Entry 6TZ1 (electron microscopy, 3.40 A resolution); this record covers chains A and T of the 5 polymer chains in the assembly.

[Chain A]
Molecule: RNA-dependent RNA Polymerase
Organism: Bombyx mori cytoplasmic polyhedrosis virus
Notes: EC 2.7.7.48
UniProtKB: Q993A4 (Q993A4_CPVBM); numbering as in UniProt (aligned over 1-1225)
Sequence (1225 residues; each row starts with the number of its first residue):
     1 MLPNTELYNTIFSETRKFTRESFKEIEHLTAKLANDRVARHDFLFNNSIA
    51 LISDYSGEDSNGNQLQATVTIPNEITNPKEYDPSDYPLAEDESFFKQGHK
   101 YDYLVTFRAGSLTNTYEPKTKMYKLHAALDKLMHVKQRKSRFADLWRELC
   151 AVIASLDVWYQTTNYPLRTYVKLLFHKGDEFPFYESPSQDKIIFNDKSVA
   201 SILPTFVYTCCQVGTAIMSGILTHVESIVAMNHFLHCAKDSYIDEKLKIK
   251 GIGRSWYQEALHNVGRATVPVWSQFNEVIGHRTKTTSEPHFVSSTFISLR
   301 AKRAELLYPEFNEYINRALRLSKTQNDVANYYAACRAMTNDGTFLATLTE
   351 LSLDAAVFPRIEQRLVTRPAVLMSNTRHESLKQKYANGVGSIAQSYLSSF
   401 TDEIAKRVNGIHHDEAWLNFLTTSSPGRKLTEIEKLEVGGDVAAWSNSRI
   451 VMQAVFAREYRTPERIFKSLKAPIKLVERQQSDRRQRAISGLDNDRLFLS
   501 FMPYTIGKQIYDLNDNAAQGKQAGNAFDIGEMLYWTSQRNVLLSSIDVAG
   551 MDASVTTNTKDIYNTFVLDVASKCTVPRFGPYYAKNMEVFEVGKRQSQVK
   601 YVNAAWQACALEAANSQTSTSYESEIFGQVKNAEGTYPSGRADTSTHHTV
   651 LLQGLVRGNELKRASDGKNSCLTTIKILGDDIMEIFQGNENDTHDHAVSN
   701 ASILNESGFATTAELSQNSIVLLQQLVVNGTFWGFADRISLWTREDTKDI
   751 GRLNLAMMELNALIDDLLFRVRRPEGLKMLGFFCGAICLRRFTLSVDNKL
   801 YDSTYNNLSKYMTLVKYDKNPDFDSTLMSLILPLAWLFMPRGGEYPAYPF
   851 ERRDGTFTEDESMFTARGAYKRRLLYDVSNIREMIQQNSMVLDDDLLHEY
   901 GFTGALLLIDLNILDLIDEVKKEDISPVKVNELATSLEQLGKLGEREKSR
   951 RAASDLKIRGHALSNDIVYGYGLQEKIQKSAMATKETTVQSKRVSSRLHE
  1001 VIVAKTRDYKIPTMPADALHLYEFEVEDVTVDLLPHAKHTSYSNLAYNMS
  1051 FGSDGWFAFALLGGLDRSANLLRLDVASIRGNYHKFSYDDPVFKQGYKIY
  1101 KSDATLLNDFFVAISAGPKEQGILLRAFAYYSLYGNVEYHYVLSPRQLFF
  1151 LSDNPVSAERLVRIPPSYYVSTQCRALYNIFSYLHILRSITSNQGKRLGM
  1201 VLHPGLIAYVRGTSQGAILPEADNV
Unresolved in the structure: 1-4, 1213-1225
What the authors report for this chain:
  - conformationally variable residues (loop rearrangement): Arg1080 to Asp1090

[Chain T]
Molecule: 11-nt RNA strand
Sequence (11 nucleotides; numbered 1 to 11; the number before each row is that of its first residue):
     1 AAAAAAAAAAA

[Interface between chain A and chain T]
Residue-residue contacts - 34 pairs, chain A then chain T:
  Phe420(A) - A3(T)  phosphate contact
  Phe420(A) - A4(T)  phosphate contact
  Thr422(A) - A3(T)  hydrogen bond to the phosphate
  Ser424(A) - A2(T)  phosphate contact
  Ser424(A) - A3(T)  hydrogen bond to the phosphate
  Ser425(A) - A1(T)  sugar contact
  Ser425(A) - A2(T)  hydrogen bond to the phosphate
  Arg449(A) - A2(T)  phosphate contact
  Arg449(A) - A3(T)  salt bridge to the phosphate
  Val477(A) - A1(T)  sugar contact
  Arg479(A) - A2(T)  base contact
  Ile489(A) - A2(T)  base contact
  Ser490(A) - A2(T)  sugar contact
  Gly491(A) - A2(T)  sugar contact
  Tyr504(A) - A4(T)  phosphate contact
  Gln519(A) - A5(T)  hydrogen bond to the sugar
  Gln522(A) - A5(T)  hydrogen bond to the sugar
  Gln522(A) - A6(T)  sugar contact
  Ala523(A) - A6(T)  hydrogen bond to the sugar
  Ala523(A) - A7(T)  sugar contact
  Gly524(A) - A6(T)  sugar contact
  Ser639(A) - A2(T)  base contact
  Gly640(A) - A2(T)  hydrogen bond to the sugar
  Gly640(A) - A3(T)  sugar contact
  Arg641(A) - A3(T)  hydrogen bond to the sugar
  Ala642(A) - A3(T)  hydrogen bond to the sugar
  Thr644(A) - A3(T)  base contact
  Asp746(A) - A1(T)  base contact
  Arg841(A) - A10(T)  sugar contact
  Asp915(A) - A11(T)  phosphate contact
  Val1142(A) - A8(T)  phosphate contact
  Val1142(A) - A9(T)  phosphate contact
  Pro1145(A) - A7(T)  phosphate contact
  Pro1145(A) - A8(T)  sugar contact
Other interface residues (no listed pair), chain A (29 interface residues in all): Asn447, Met758, Glu919, Ser1144

[Overview]
Chain A and chain T form an interface of 29 and 11 residues respectively, with 9 hydrogen bonds and 1 salt
bridge. Polar contacts include Gln519(A)-A5(T), Gln522(A)-A5(T) and Ala523(A)-A6(T). From the paper:
conformational variability at Arg1080(A).
Chain A is RNA-dependent RNA Polymerase (Bombyx mori cytoplasmic polyhedrosis virus) and chain T is an 11-nt
RNA strand; the structure, In situ structure of BmCPV RNA-dependent RNA polymerase at early-elongation state,
was determined by electron microscopy, deposited together with 6TY8, 6TY9, 6TZ0 and 6TZ2.
